1OJK - chain A; structure by X-ray diffraction, 1.50 A resolution.

== Chain A ==
Protein: Endoglucanase I
Source organism: Humicola insolens
Notes: EC 3.2.1.4
UniProt: P56680 (GUN1_HUMIN); residues 1-402 here = UniProt positions 1-402
Amino-acid sequence (402 residues; numbered 1 to 402; the number before each row is that of its first residue):
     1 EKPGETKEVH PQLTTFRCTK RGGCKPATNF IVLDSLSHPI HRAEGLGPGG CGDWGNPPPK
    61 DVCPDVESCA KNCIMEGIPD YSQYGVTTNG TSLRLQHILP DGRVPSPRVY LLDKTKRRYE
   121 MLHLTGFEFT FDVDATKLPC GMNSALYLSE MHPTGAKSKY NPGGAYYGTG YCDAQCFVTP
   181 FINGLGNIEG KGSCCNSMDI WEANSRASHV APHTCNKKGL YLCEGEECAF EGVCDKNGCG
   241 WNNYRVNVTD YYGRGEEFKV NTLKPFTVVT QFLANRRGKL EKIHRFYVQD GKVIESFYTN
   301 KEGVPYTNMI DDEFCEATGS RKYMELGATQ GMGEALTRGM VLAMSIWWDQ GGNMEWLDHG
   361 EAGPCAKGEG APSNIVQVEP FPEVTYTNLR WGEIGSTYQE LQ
Disordered / not traced: 400-402
Disulfides: C18-C24, C51-C73, C63-C69, C140-C365, C172-C195, C176-C194, C215-C234, C223-C228, C239-C315
Glycans and other covalent adducts: N-acetylglucosamine (NAG) linked to N247
Modified / non-standard residues: E1 (pyroglutamic acid; PCA)
Construct notes: engineered mutation S197 (Glu in P56680)
Swiss-Prot annotation at these positions:
  - active site: E202 (Proton donor)
  - glycosylation (N-linked (GlcNAc...) asparagine): N89, N247
From the paper describing this entry:
  - binding site for beta-D-glucopyranose: E202, W356
  - binding site for alpha-D-glucopyranose: Y147, D173, Q175, D199, E202, W347
  - catalytic residues: E202
  - mutagenesis - E197S (44-fold): increased catalytic activity

== Summary ==
Covalently linked N-acetylglucosamine: at N247. Curated annotation (UniProt) lists active-site residue E202.
From the paper: the catalytic residue E202; E197S increases catalytic activity.
Chain A is Endoglucanase I (Humicola insolens); the structure, Anatomy of glycosynthesis: Structure and
kinetics of the Humicola insolens Cel7BE197A and E197S glycosynthase mutants, was determined by X-ray
diffraction (same publication as 1OJI and 1OJJ).
